PDB entry 5KER | X-ray diffraction, 2.20 A resolution | chains D and A of the 4 polymer chains in the assembly

== Chain D ==
Molecule: Beta globin
From: Peromyscus maniculatus
Reference sequence: B7SBL4 (B7SBL4_PERMA); residues 1-146 here correspond to UniProt positions 2-147 (UniProt number = residue number + 1)
Sequence (146 residues; numbered 1 to 146; the number before each row is that of its first residue):
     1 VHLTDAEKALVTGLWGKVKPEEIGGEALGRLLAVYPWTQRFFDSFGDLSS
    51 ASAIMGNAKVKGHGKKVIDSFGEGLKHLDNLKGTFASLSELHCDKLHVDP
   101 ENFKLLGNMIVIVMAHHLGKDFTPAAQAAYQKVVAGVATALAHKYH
Metal / ion sites: heme Fe near H92 (its only coordinating residue here)
Residues lining bound ligands: heme (HEM): L31, T38, F41, F42, F45, H63, K66, V67, S70, F85, L88, H92, L96, V98, N102, F103, L106, V137, L141

== Chain A ==
Molecule: Alpha-globin
From: Peromyscus maniculatus
Reference sequence: A4ZQ87 (A4ZQ87_PERMA); residues 1-141 here correspond to UniProt positions 2-142 (UniProt number = residue number + 1)
Sequence (141 residues; each row starts with the number of its first residue):
     1 VLSADDKANIKAAWGKIGGHGAEYGAEALERMFCSFPTTKTYFPHFDVSP
    51 GSAQVKGHGAKVAGALATAASHLDDLPAALSALSDLHAHKLRVDPVNFKL
   101 LSHCLLVTLAAHHPAEFTPAVHASLDKFLASVSTVLTSKYR
Disordered / not traced: 141
Metal / ion sites: heme Fe near H87 (its only coordinating residue here)
Residues lining bound ligands: heme (HEM): M32, T39, Y42, F43, H45, F46, H58, K61, V62, A65, L66, L83, L86, H87, L91, V93, N97, F98, L101, V132, L136
Reported in the primary citation:
  - binding site for heme: H45
  - conformationally variable residues (loop rearrangement, side-chain flip): W14, T41 to Q54
  - contacts within the chain: T68-S71

== How chain D and chain A interact ==
Residue-residue contacts (15):
  P36(D) - Y140(A)  hydrophobic
  W37(D) - R92(A)
  W37(D) - V93(A)
  W37(D) - D94(A)
  W37(D) - P95(A)
  W37(D) - Y140(A)
  Q39(D) - R92(A)  hydrogen bond
  R40(D) - T41(A)  hydrogen bond
  R40(D) - Y42(A)  hydrogen bond
  R40(D) - L91(A)
  R40(D) - R92(A)
  D43(D) - R92(A)  salt bridge
  D99(D) - D94(A)
  D99(D) - V96(A)
  N102(D) - D94(A)  hydrogen bond
Also at the interface, not in a pair above, chain D (8 interface residues in all): H97
Also at the interface, not in a pair above, chain A (10 interface residues in all): T38

== Summary ==
8 residues of chain D and 10 residues of chain A are in contact, with 4 hydrogen bonds and 1 salt bridge.
Polar contacts include D43(D)-R92(A), Q39(D)-R92(A) and R40(D)-T41(A). Chain D binds heme. Chain A binds heme.
The paper reports a binding site for heme at H45(A); conformational variability at W14(A) and T41(A).
Chain D is Beta globin and chain A is Alpha-globin, both from Peromyscus maniculatus; the structure, Deer
mouse recombinant hemoglobin from high altitude species, was determined by X-ray diffraction.
